PDB entry 8DO6 | electron microscopy, 3.10 A resolution | chains I and B of the 9 polymer chains in the assembly

== Chain I ==
Molecule: crRNA
Source organism: Staphylococcus epidermidis RP62A
Sequence (37 nucleotides; each row starts with the number of its first residue):
     1 ACGAGAACAC GUAUGCCGAA GUAUAUAAAU CAUCAGU
Not modelled in the structure: 36-37

== Chain B ==
Molecule: CRISPR system Cms protein Csm4
Source organism: Staphylococcus epidermidis RP62A
UniProt: Q5HK92 (Q5HK92_STAEQ); numbering as in UniProt (aligned over 1-304)
Sequence (304 residues; each row starts with the number of its first residue):
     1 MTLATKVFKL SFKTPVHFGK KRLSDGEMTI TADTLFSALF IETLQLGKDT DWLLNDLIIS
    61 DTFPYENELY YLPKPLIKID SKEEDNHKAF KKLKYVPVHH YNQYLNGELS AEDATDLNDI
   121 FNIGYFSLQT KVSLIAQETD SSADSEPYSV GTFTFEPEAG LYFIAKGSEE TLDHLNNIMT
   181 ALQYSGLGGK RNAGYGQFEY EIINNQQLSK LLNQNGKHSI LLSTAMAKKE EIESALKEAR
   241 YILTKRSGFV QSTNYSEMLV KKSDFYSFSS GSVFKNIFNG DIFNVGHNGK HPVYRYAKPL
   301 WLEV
Not modelled in the structure: 1-4, 78-90, 304
What the authors report for this chain:
  - binding site for crRNA (chain I): His17, Leu23, Phe40, Val132, Leu134, Tyr148, Phe249, His291
  - contacts within the chain: Arg191-Gln251 (hydrogen bond)

== Chain I / chain B interface ==
Pairs across the interface - 67 pairs, chain I then chain B:
  A1(I) with Asp33(B), phosphate contact; Ser37(B), hydrogen bond to the phosphate; Phe40(B), base contact; Ile41(B), sugar contact; Leu44(B), base contact; Val250(B), sugar contact; Gln251(B), phosphate contact; Ser252(B), hydrogen bond to the sugar; His291(B), stacking on the base; Pro292(B), base contact; Val293(B), phosphate contact; Tyr294(B), hydrogen bond to the phosphate
  C2(I) with Thr34(B), base contact; Ser37(B), hydrogen bond to the phosphate; Ala38(B), base contact; Ile41(B), base contact; Gly186(B), hydrogen bond to the base; Leu187(B), base contact; Gly188(B), hydrogen bond to the base; Arg191(B), base contact; Phe249(B), phosphate contact; Val250(B), phosphate contact; Gln251(B), hydrogen bond to the phosphate; Lys262(B), salt bridge to the phosphate; Val293(B), phosphate contact
  G3(I) with Gly19(B), sugar contact; Lys20(B), hydrogen bond to the sugar; Lys21(B), hydrogen bond to the sugar; Arg22(B), hydrogen bond to the sugar; Thr34(B), hydrogen bond to the phosphate; Arg246(B), salt bridge to the phosphate; Ser247(B), hydrogen bond to the base; Gly248(B), sugar contact; Phe249(B), base contact; Lys261(B), hydrogen bond to the base; Lys262(B), salt bridge to the phosphate
  A4(I) with His17(B), salt bridge to the phosphate; Gly19(B), hydrogen bond to the phosphate; Gly189(B), phosphate contact; Phe249(B), stacking on the base; Gln251(B), hydrogen bond to the sugar; Leu259(B), base contact
  G5(I) with Gly188(B), phosphate contact; Gly189(B), phosphate contact; Lys190(B), hydrogen bond to the phosphate; Arg191(B), hydrogen bond to the phosphate; Asn192(B), phosphate contact; Leu259(B), base contact
  A6(I) with Lys190(B), base contact; Asn192(B), hydrogen bond to the phosphate
  A7(I) with Leu23(B), base contact; Val132(B), hydrogen bond to the sugar; Ser133(B), base contact; Leu134(B), phosphate contact; Ile135(B), sugar contact; Tyr148(B), stacking on the base; Lys190(B), hydrogen bond to the base
  C8(I) with Val132(B), sugar contact; Ser133(B), phosphate contact; Leu134(B), hydrogen bond to the phosphate; Ile135(B), phosphate contact
  A9(I) with Thr130(B), hydrogen bond to the base; Lys131(B), phosphate contact; Val132(B), hydrogen bond to the phosphate; Pro147(B), base contact
  C10(I) with Val132(B), sugar contact; Leu134(B), sugar contact
Interface residues without a listed pair, chain B (48 interface residues in all): Phe18, Phe36, Ser145, Ser185, Asn254, Arg295

== In short ==
10 residues of chain I face 48 of chain B across their interface, with 23 hydrogen bonds, 4 salt bridges and 3
aromatic stacking contacts. Polar contacts include C2(I)-Gly186(B), C2(I)-Gly188(B) and G3(I)-Ser247(B). From
the paper: a binding site for crRNA (chain I) at His17(B), Leu23(B) and Phe40(B) among others; contacts within
the chain involving Arg191(B) and Gln251(B).
Here chain I is crRNA and chain B is CRISPR system Cms protein Csm4, both from Staphylococcus epidermidis
RP62A. Entry 8DO6 (The structure of S. epidermidis Cas10-Csm bound to target RNA) was determined by electron
microscopy.
